4C7F - chain A; structure by X-ray diffraction, 2.00 A resolution.

[Chain A]
Molecule: Beta-N-acetylhexosaminidase
From: Streptomyces coelicolor
Notes: EC 3.2.1.52
UniProtKB: Q9L068 (Q9L068_STRCO); residues 1-494 here correspond to UniProt positions 42-535 (UniProt number = residue number + 41)
Sequence (494 residues; numbered 1 to 494; the number before each row is that of its first residue):
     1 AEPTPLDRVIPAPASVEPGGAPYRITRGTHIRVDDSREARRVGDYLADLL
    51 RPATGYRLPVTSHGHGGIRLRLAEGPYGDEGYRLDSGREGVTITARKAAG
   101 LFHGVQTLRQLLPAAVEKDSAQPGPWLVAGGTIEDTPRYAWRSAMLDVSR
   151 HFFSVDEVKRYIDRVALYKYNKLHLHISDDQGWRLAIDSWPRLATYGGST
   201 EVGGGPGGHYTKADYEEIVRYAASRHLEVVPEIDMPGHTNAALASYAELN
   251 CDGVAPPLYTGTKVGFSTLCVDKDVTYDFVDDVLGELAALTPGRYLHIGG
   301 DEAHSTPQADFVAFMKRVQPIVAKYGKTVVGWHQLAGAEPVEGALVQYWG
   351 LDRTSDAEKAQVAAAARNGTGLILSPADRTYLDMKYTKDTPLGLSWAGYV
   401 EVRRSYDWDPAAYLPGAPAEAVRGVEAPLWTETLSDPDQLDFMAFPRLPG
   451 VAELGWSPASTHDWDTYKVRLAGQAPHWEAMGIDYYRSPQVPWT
Cystine bridges: Cys251-Cys270
Ligand contacts: 6-acetamido-6-deoxy-castanospermine (GC2): Arg150, His238, Val264, Asp301, Glu302, Trp332, Trp349, Tyr381, Leu394, Trp396, Trp430, Glu432
What the authors report for this chain:
  - binding site for 6-acetamido-6-deoxy-castanospermine: Arg150, Asp179, Asp301, Tyr381, Asp383, Trp396, Glu432
  - contacts within the chain: His238-Glu302 (hydrogen bond)
  - catalytic residues: Asp301, Glu302 (citing earlier work)

[In short]
Ligands of chain A: 6-acetamido-6-deoxy-castanospermine. From the paper: catalytic residues Asp301 and Glu302;
a binding site for 6-acetamido-6-deoxy-castanospermine at Arg150, Asp179 and Asp301 among others.
Chain A is Beta-N-acetylhexosaminidase (Streptomyces coelicolor); the structure, Structure and activity of the
GH20 beta-N-acetylhexosaminidase from Streptomyces coelicolor A3(2), was determined by X-ray diffraction (same
publication as 4C7D and 4C7G).
